6RDQ - chains 1 and 6 of the 31 polymer chains in the assembly; structure by electron microscopy, 4.00 A resolution.

# Chain 1
Molecule: ATP synthase associated protein ASA1
Organism: Polytomella sp. Pringsheim 198.80
UniProt: Q85JD5 (Q85JD5_9CHLO); numbering as in UniProt (aligned over 1-618)
Chain sequence (618 residues; each row starts with the number of its first residue):
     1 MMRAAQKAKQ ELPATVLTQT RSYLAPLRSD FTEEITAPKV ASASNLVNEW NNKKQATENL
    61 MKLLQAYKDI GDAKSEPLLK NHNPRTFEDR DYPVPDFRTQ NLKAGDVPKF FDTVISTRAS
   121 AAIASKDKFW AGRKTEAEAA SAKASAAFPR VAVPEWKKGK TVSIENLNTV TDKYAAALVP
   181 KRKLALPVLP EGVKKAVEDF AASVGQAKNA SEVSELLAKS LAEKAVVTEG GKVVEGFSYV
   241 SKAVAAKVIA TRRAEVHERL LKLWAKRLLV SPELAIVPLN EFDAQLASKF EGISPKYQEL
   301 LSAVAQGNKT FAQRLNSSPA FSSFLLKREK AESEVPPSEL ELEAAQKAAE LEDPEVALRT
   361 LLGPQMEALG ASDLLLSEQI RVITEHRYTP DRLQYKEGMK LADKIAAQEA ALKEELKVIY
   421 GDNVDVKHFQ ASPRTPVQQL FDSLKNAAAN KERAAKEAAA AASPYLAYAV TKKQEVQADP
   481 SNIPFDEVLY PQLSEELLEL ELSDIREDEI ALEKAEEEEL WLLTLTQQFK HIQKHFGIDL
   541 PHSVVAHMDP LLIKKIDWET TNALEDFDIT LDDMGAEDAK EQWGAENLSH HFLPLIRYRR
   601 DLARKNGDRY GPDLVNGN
Unresolved in the structure: 1-22, 618

# Chain 6
Molecule: Mitochondrial ATP synthase subunit ASA6
Organism: Polytomella sp. Pringsheim 198.80
UniProt: D7P897 (D7P897_9CHLO); residues 1-151 here = UniProt positions 1-151
Chain sequence (151 residues; row label = number of the first residue in the row):
     1 MMLRTLTRSS AVAGQAVRLF KTSAAAAEGN SVAGIIKSVN ETSGANLLSS LKTIKAQAAP
    61 IYPAAASSTG YSTQAKIALF GALSWILYRA DGQSKAHEWI VDLNLNVLQA AWLISFSSLI
   121 PFRAVYFAFR GMAPATASTL NGLKTFSSIS L
Unresolved in the structure: 1-27

# How chain 1 and chain 6 interact
Residue-residue contacts (66):
  Glu258(1) - Gly44(6)
  Glu258(1) - Leu47(6)
  Lys262(1) - Val39(6)
  Lys262(1) - Asn40(6)  hydrogen bond (side chain-backbone)
  Lys262(1) - Thr42(6)
  Trp264(1) - Leu151(6)  hydrophobic
  Lys266(1) - Ile36(6)
  Lys266(1) - Val39(6)
  Lys266(1) - Asn40(6)
  Arg267(1) - Ser150(6)  hydrogen bond (side chain-backbone)
  Leu269(1) - Ile35(6)  hydrophobic
  Leu269(1) - Leu51(6)  hydrophobic
  Leu269(1) - Lys55(6)  hydrogen bond (backbone-side chain)
  Val270(1) - Ile35(6)  hydrophobic
  Leu274(1) - Ile149(6)  hydrophobic
  Phe282(1) - Phe146(6)  hydrophobic
  Phe282(1) - Ile149(6)  hydrophobic
  Phe282(1) - Leu151(6)  hydrophobic
  Phe290(1) - Lys144(6)
  Phe290(1) - Ser147(6)
  Ile293(1) - Phe146(6)  hydrophobic
  Gln298(1) - Lys144(6)
  Gln298(1) - Phe146(6)
  Leu301(1) - Thr145(6)
  Leu301(1) - Phe146(6)  hydrophobic
  Leu315(1) - Phe127(6)  hydrophobic
  Ala320(1) - Tyr126(6)
  Phe321(1) - Tyr126(6)  hydrophobic
  Phe321(1) - Phe127(6)  hydrophobic
  Leu325(1) - Phe122(6)  hydrophobic
  Leu326(1) - Phe122(6)
  Leu326(1) - Arg123(6)
  Glu329(1) - Arg123(6)  salt bridge
  Lys330(1) - Arg123(6)
  Ser333(1) - Arg123(6)  hydrogen bond
  Glu334(1) - Arg123(6)
  Glu334(1) - Phe127(6)
  Val335(1) - Phe127(6)  hydrophobic
  Glu352(1) - Lys55(6)
  Asp353(1) - Lys52(6)  salt bridge
  Pro354(1) - Leu51(6)  hydrophobic
  Pro354(1) - Lys52(6)
  Glu355(1) - Leu48(6)
  Arg359(1) - Leu48(6)
  Met366(1) - Leu48(6)  hydrophobic
  Ala515(1) - Leu151(6)
  Glu519(1) - Ile36(6)
  Leu520(1) - Asn30(6)
  Leu520(1) - Val32(6)  hydrophobic
  Leu520(1) - Ala33(6)
  Leu522(1) - Ser150(6)
  Leu523(1) - Val32(6)  hydrophobic
  Thr524(1) - Val32(6)
  Leu525(1) - Leu143(6)
  Thr526(1) - Leu143(6)
  Thr526(1) - Ser148(6)  hydrogen bond
  Gln527(1) - Ser31(6)  hydrogen bond
  Gln527(1) - Val32(6)
  Phe529(1) - Leu140(6)  hydrophobic
  Phe529(1) - Gly142(6)
  Phe529(1) - Leu143(6)  hydrophobic
  His531(1) - Pro60(6)
  Ile532(1) - Leu140(6)  hydrophobic
  His535(1) - Tyr62(6)  hydrogen bond
  Phe536(1) - Ala135(6)
  Gly537(1) - Arg130(6)  hydrogen bond (backbone-side chain)
Interface residues without a listed pair, chain 1 (54 interface residues in all): Leu261, Leu263, Ala265, Gln285, Tyr297, Gln306, Ala331, Leu358, Lys530, Gln533
Interface residues without a listed pair, chain 6 (40 interface residues in all): Ser43, Ile54, Ala58, Ala124, Thr136, Thr139

# In short
The interface between chain 1 and chain 6 involves 54 residues on one side and 40 on the other; the contacts
include 8 hydrogen bonds and 2 salt bridges. Polar pairs include Glu329(1)-Arg123(6), Asp353(1)-Lys52(6) and
Lys262(1)-Asn40(6).
Chain 1 is ATP synthase associated protein ASA1 and chain 6 is Mitochondrial ATP synthase subunit ASA6, both
from Polytomella sp. Pringsheim 198.80; the structure, Cryo-EM structure of Polytomella F-ATP synthase, Rotary
substate 1D, composite map, was determined by electron microscopy (same publication as 6RD4, 6RD5, 6RD6, 6RD7,
6RD8, 6RD9 and 46 further entries).
